3JCP - chains F and G of the 47 polymer chains in the assembly; structure by electron microscopy, 4.60 A resolution (low resolution: residue-level contacts below are approximate; hydrogen-bond / salt-bridge calls are withheld).

# Chain F
Molecule: Proteasome subunit alpha type-6
Source organism: Saccharomyces cerevisiae S288c
Notes: EC 3.4.25.1
UniProt: P40302 (PSA6_YEAST); residue numbers follow UniProt; this construct covers 1-234
Chain sequence (234 residues; row label = number of the first residue in the row):
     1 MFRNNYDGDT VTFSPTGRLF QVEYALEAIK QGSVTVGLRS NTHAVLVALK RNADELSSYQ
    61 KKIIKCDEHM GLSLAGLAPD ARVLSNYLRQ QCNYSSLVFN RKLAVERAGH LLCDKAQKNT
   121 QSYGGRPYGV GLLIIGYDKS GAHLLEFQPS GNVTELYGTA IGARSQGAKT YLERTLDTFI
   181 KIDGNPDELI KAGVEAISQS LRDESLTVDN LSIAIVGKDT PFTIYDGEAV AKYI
Disordered / not traced: 1
Swiss-Prot annotation at these positions:
  - modified residue: Ser14 (Phosphoserine)
  - cross-link: Lys191 (Glycyl lysine isopeptide (Lys-Gly) (interchain with G-Cter in ubiquitin))

# Chain G
Molecule: Probable proteasome subunit alpha type-7
Source organism: Saccharomyces cerevisiae S288c
Notes: EC 3.4.25.1
UniProt: P21242 (PSA7_YEAST); residues 1-288 here = UniProt positions 1-288
Chain sequence (288 residues; numbered 1 to 288; the number before each row is that of its first residue):
     1 MTSIGTGYDL SNSVFSPDGR NFQVEYAVKA VENGTTSIGI KCNDGVVFAV EKLITSKLLV
    61 PQKNVKIQVV DRHIGCVYSG LIPDGRHLVN RGREEAASFK KLYKTPIPIP AFADRLGQYV
   121 QAHTLYNSVR PFGVSTIFGG VDKNGAHLYM LEPSGSYWGY KGAATGKGRQ SAKAELEKLV
   181 DHHPEGLSAR EAVKQAAKII YLAHEDNKEK DFELEISWCS LSETNGLHKF VKGDLLQEAI
   241 DFAQKEINGD DDEDEDDSDN VMSSDDENAP VATNANATTD QEGDIHLE
Disordered / not traced: 1-4, 249-288
Swiss-Prot annotation at these positions:
  - modified residue: Thr2 (N-acetylthreonine)

# Interface between chain F and chain G
Contacting residue pairs - 69 pairs, chain F then chain G:
  Asn5(F) - Leu10(G)
  Tyr6(F) - Asp9(G)
  Tyr6(F) - Leu10(G)
  Tyr6(F) - Tyr26(G)
  Thr10(F) - Arg130(G)
  Val11(F) - Gln23(G)
  Val11(F) - Asn127(G)
  Val11(F) - Ser128(G)
  Val11(F) - Val129(G)
  Val11(F) - Arg130(G)
  Thr12(F) - Leu10(G)
  Thr12(F) - Gln23(G)
  Thr12(F) - Arg130(G)
  Phe13(F) - Gln23(G)
  Phe13(F) - Tyr26(G)
  Phe13(F) - Ala27(G)
  Phe13(F) - Arg130(G)
  Phe13(F) - Pro131(G)
  Ser14(F) - Tyr26(G)
  Pro15(F) - Tyr26(G)
  Pro15(F) - Lys29(G)
  Thr16(F) - Lys29(G)
  Gly17(F) - Tyr26(G)
  Gly17(F) - Lys29(G)
  Gly17(F) - Ala30(G)
  Leu19(F) - Arg130(G)
  Arg39(F) - Val60(G)
  His110(F) - Arg86(G)
  Cys113(F) - Pro83(G)
  Cys113(F) - Arg86(G)
  Asp114(F) - Arg86(G)
  Asp114(F) - His87(G)
  Asp114(F) - Asn90(G)
  Gln117(F) - Pro83(G)
  Gln117(F) - Asp84(G)
  Gln117(F) - His87(G)
  Gln117(F) - Arg130(G)
  Thr120(F) - Arg130(G)
  Gln121(F) - His123(G)
  Gln121(F) - Ser128(G)
  Gln121(F) - Arg130(G)
  Gln121(F) - Pro131(G)
  Gln121(F) - Phe132(G)
  Tyr123(F) - Ser128(G)
  Ser150(F) - Pro83(G)
  Gly151(F) - Pro83(G)
  Asn152(F) - Ile82(G)
  Asn152(F) - Pro83(G)
  Val153(F) - Asn64(G)
  Thr154(F) - Asn64(G)
  Glu155(F) - Val60(G)
  Glu155(F) - Lys63(G)
  Glu155(F) - Asn64(G)
  Leu156(F) - Leu58(G)
  Leu156(F) - Leu59(G)
  Leu156(F) - Val60(G)
  Tyr157(F) - Lys57(G)
  Tyr157(F) - Leu58(G)
  Tyr157(F) - Leu59(G)
  Tyr157(F) - Val60(G)
  Tyr157(F) - Pro61(G)
  Gly158(F) - Leu58(G)
  Lys169(F) - Leu58(G)
  Leu172(F) - Leu58(G)
  Glu173(F) - Ser56(G)
  Glu173(F) - Lys57(G)
  Glu173(F) - Leu58(G)
  Leu176(F) - Lys57(G)
  Leu176(F) - Leu58(G)
Also at the interface, not in a pair above, chain G (29 interface residues in all): Gly133

# Overview
Chain F and chain G form an interface of 32 and 29 residues respectively.
Chain F is Proteasome subunit alpha type-6 and chain G is Probable proteasome subunit alpha type-7, both from
Saccharomyces cerevisiae S288c; the structure, Structure of yeast 26S proteasome in M2 state derived from
Titan dataset, was determined by electron microscopy together with 3JCO from the same study.
